PDB entry 7U09 | X-ray diffraction, 2.10 A resolution | chains L and A of the 3 polymer chains in the assembly

Chain L:
Protein: Light chain Fab C13B8
Organism: Homo sapiens
Notes: antibody fragment or engineered binder
Sequence (213 residues; row label = number of the first residue in the row):
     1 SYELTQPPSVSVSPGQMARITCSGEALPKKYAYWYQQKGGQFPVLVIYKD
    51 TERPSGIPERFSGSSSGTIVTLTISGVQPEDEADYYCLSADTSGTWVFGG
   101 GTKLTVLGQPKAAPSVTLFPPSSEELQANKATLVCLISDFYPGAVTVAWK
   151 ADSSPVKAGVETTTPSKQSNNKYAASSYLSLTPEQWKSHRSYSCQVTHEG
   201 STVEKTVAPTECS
Unresolved in the structure: 1, 210-213
Disulfides: Cys22-Cys87, Cys135-Cys194

Chain A:
Protein: SARS-CoV-2 S fusion peptide
Sequence (14 residues; row label = number of the first residue in the row):
   812 PSKRSFIEDLLFNK
Unresolved in the structure: 812-814
Reported in the primary citation:
  - conformationally variable residues (order/disorder transition): Pro812 to Arg815

How chain L and chain A interact:
Pairs across the interface (23; chain L residue first):
  Leu27(L) with Lys825(A), hydrogen bond (backbone-side chain)
  Pro28(L) with Lys825(A)
  Lys29(L) with Phe823(A); Asn824(A); Lys825(A), hydrogen bond (backbone-backbone)
  Lys30(L) with Phe823(A); Asn824(A), hydrogen bond; Lys825(A)
  Tyr31(L) with Leu822(A); Phe823(A), hydrogen bond (backbone-backbone); Asn824(A); Lys825(A)
  Tyr33(L) with Leu822(A), hydrogen bond (side chain-backbone); Phe823(A), hydrophobic
  Lys49(L) with Leu821(A), hydrogen bond (side chain-backbone)
  Asp50(L) with Lys825(A), salt bridge
  Ser89(L) with Phe823(A)
  Ala90(L) with Phe823(A), hydrophobic
  Gly94(L) with Glu819(A)
  Trp96(L) with Ile818(A), hydrophobic; Glu819(A), hydrogen bond; Leu822(A), hydrophobic; Phe823(A)
Also at the interface, not in a pair above, chain L (14 interface residues in all): Ser65, Leu88

Overview:
Chain L and chain A form an interface of 14 and 7 residues respectively; the contacts include 7 hydrogen bonds
and 1 salt bridge. Polar contacts include Asp50(L)-Lys825(A), Leu27(L)-Lys825(A) and Lys30(L)-Asn824(A). From
the paper: conformational variability at Pro812(A).
Here chain L is Light chain Fab C13B8 (Homo sapiens) and chain A is SARS-CoV-2 S fusion peptide. Entry 7U09
(Crystal Structure of C13B8 Fab in complex with SARS-CoV-2 S fusion peptide) was determined by X-ray
diffraction together with 7U0A from the same study.
